6KE3 - chains A and B; structure by X-ray diffraction, 3.31 A resolution.

[Chain A]
Protein: Isocitrate dehydrogenase [NAD] subunit alpha, mitochondrial
Source organism: Homo sapiens
Notes: EC 1.1.1.41
UniProtKB: P50213 (IDH3A_HUMAN); residues 1-339 here correspond to UniProt positions 28-366 (UniProt number = residue number + 27)
Sequence (341 residues; row label = number of the first residue in the row; numbers below 1 keep their minus sign (Gly-1 is residue -1)):
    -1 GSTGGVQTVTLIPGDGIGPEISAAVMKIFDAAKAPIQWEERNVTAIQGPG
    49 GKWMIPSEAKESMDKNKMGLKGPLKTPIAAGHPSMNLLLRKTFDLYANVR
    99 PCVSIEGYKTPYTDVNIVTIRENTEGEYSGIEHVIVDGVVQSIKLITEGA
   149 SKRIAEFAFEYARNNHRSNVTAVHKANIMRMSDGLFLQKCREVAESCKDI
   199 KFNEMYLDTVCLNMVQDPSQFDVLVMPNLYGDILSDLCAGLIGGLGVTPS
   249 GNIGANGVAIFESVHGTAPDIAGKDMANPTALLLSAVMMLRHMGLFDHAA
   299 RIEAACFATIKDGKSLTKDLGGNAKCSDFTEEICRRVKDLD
Not modelled in the structure: -1 to 2, 338-339
Sequence notes: expression tag (-1 to 0)
Residues lining bound ligands: NADH (NAI; 1,4-dihydronicotinamide adenine dinucleotide): Ile15, Pro71, Leu72, Thr74, Asn84, Leu243, Gly244, Glu260, Ser261, Val262, His263, Gly264, Thr265, Ala266, Pro267, Asp268, Ile269, Met274, Ala275, Asn276, Asp317
Swiss-Prot annotation at these positions:
  - binding site (substrate): Arg88, Arg98, Arg119
  - binding site (Mg(2+)): Asp206, Asp230, Asp234
  - site (Critical for catalysis): Tyr126, Lys173
  - modified residue: Lys50 (N6-succinyllysine), Thr74 (Phosphothreonine), Lys196 (N6-acetyllysine), Lys316 (N6-acetyllysine), Lys323 (N6-succinyllysine)
Reported in the primary citation:
  - catalytic residues: Asp230, Asp234 (proposed by the authors, not directly observed)

[Chain B]
Protein: Isocitrate dehydrogenase [NAD] subunit beta, mitochondrial
Source organism: Homo sapiens
UniProtKB: O43837 (IDH3B_HUMAN), isoform O43837-2; residues 1-340 here correspond to UniProt positions 35-374 (UniProt number = residue number + 34)
Sequence (356 residues; row label = number of the first residue in the row):
     1 ASRSQAEDVRVEGSFPVTMLPGDGVGPELMHAVKEVFKAAAVPVEFQEHH
    51 LSEVQNMASEEKLEQVLSSMKENKVAIIGKIHTPMEYKGELASYDMRLRR
   101 KLDLFANVVHVKSLPGYMTRHNNLDLVIIREQTEGEYSSLEHESARGVIE
   151 CLKIVTRAKSQRIAKFAFDYATKKGRGKVTAVHKANIMKLGDGLFLQCCE
   201 EVAELYPKIKFETMIIDNCCMQLVQNPYQFDVLVMPNLYGNIIDNLAAGL
   251 VGGAGVVPGESYSAEYAVFETGARHPFAQAVGRNIANPTAMLLSASNMLR
   301 HLNLEYHSSMIADAVKKVIKVGKVRTSDMGGYATCHDFTEEICRRVKDLD
   351 ENLYFQ
Not modelled in the structure: 1-13, 352-356
Sequence notes: expression tag (341-356)
Residues lining bound ligands: NADH (NAI; 1,4-dihydronicotinamide adenine dinucleotide): Asn186, Ile215, Asn218, Gln222
Swiss-Prot annotation at these positions:
  - modified residue: Lys165 (N6-acetyllysine)
Reported in the primary citation:
  - catalytic residues: Asp217 (proposed by the authors, not directly observed)

[Interface between chain A and chain B]
Pairs across the interface - 108 pairs, chain A then chain B:
  Thr74(A) - Asn186(B)
  Pro75(A) - Asn186(B)
  Ile76(A) - Ala185(B)
  Ile76(A) - Asn186(B)
  Pro81(A) - Asn186(B)
  Leu85(A) - Ile187(B)  hydrophobic
  Pro109(A) - Arg120(B)  hydrogen bond (backbone-side chain)
  Tyr110(A) - Arg120(B)
  Tyr110(A) - His121(B)  hydrogen bond
  Glu125(A) - Lys184(B)
  Glu125(A) - Ile187(B)
  Glu125(A) - Met188(B)
  Glu125(A) - Tyr239(B)  hydrogen bond
  Glu130(A) - Leu190(B)
  Val132(A) - Leu190(B)  hydrophobic
  Gly136(A) - Val155(B)
  Gly136(A) - Thr156(B)
  Gly136(A) - Arg157(B)  hydrogen bond (backbone-backbone)
  Val137(A) - Ile154(B)  hydrophobic
  Val137(A) - Val155(B)
  Val137(A) - Thr156(B)
  Val138(A) - Lys153(B)
  Val138(A) - Ile154(B)
  Val138(A) - Val155(B)  hydrogen bond (backbone-backbone)
  Val138(A) - Leu190(B)
  Gln139(A) - Leu152(B)
  Gln139(A) - Lys153(B)
  Gln139(A) - Ile154(B)
  Ser140(A) - Cys151(B)
  Ser140(A) - Leu152(B)
  Ser140(A) - Lys153(B)  hydrogen bond (backbone-backbone)
  Ile141(A) - Glu150(B)
  Ile141(A) - Cys151(B)
  Ile141(A) - Leu152(B)  hydrophobic
  Lys142(A) - Glu150(B)
  Lys142(A) - Cys151(B)  hydrogen bond (backbone-backbone)
  Leu143(A) - Ile149(B)
  Ile144(A) - Val148(B)
  Ile144(A) - Ile149(B)  hydrogen bond (backbone-backbone)
  Thr145(A) - Gly147(B)
  Glu146(A) - Gly147(B)  hydrogen bond (backbone-backbone)
  Lys173(A) - Glu136(B)  salt bridge
  Lys173(A) - Tyr239(B)  hydrogen bond (side chain-backbone)
  Lys173(A) - Ile242(B)
  Asn175(A) - Gly89(B)
  Asn175(A) - Glu90(B)  hydrogen bond (backbone-backbone)
  Asn175(A) - Pro276(B)
  Ile176(A) - Glu90(B)
  Ile176(A) - Glu136(B)
  Met177(A) - Glu136(B)
  Met177(A) - Ser139(B)
  Met177(A) - Glu141(B)
  Met177(A) - Lys153(B)
  Arg178(A) - Met85(B)  hydrogen bond (side chain-backbone)
  Arg178(A) - Tyr87(B)
  Arg178(A) - Lys88(B)  hydrogen bond (side chain-backbone)
  Arg178(A) - Gly89(B)
  Arg178(A) - Glu141(B)
  Met179(A) - Glu141(B)
  Met179(A) - His142(B)
  Met179(A) - Glu143(B)
  Ser180(A) - Glu141(B)  hydrogen bond
  Ser180(A) - Ile149(B)
  Tyr204(A) - Met85(B)
  Tyr204(A) - Pro276(B)  hydrophobic
  Tyr204(A) - Phe277(B)  hydrophobic
  Leu205(A) - Ile242(B)  hydrophobic
  Asp206(A) - Asn241(B)
  Asp206(A) - Ile242(B)
  Asp206(A) - Asn245(B)
  Asp206(A) - His275(B)
  Asp206(A) - Pro276(B)
  Thr207(A) - His275(B)  hydrogen bond
  Thr207(A) - Pro276(B)
  Cys209(A) - Ile242(B)  hydrophobic
  Cys209(A) - Leu246(B)  hydrophobic
  Leu210(A) - Asn245(B)
  Leu210(A) - Gly249(B)
  Leu210(A) - His275(B)
  Val213(A) - Arg120(B)  hydrogen bond (backbone-side chain)
  Val213(A) - Val224(B)  hydrophobic
  Val213(A) - Leu246(B)
  Val213(A) - Gly249(B)
  Val213(A) - Leu250(B)
  Gln214(A) - Arg120(B)  hydrogen bond (backbone-side chain)
  Gln214(A) - Gly249(B)
  Gln214(A) - Gly252(B)
  Gln214(A) - Gly253(B)
  Leu227(A) - Tyr239(B)
  Tyr228(A) - Glu136(B)
  Tyr228(A) - Tyr239(B)
  Gly229(A) - Tyr239(B)
  Asp230(A) - Asp217(B)
  Ile231(A) - Cys220(B)
  Ile231(A) - Tyr239(B)  hydrophobic
  Ile231(A) - Ile242(B)  hydrophobic
  Ile231(A) - Ile243(B)  hydrophobic
  Asp234(A) - Asp217(B)
  Asp234(A) - Met221(B)
  Leu235(A) - Cys220(B)
  Leu235(A) - Val224(B)
  Leu235(A) - Leu246(B)  hydrophobic
  Ala237(A) - Met221(B)
  Gly238(A) - Met221(B)
  Gly238(A) - Val224(B)
  Gly241(A) - Gln225(B)
  Gly242(A) - Gln225(B)
  Leu243(A) - Met221(B)  hydrophobic
Other interface residues (no listed pair), chain A (51 interface residues in all): Ala77, His131, Leu183
Other interface residues (no listed pair), chain B (56 interface residues in all): Glu86, Leu91, Lys189, Gly191, Gly193, Leu194, Asn218, Gly240, Ala248

[Overview]
51 residues of chain A and 56 residues of chain B are in contact; the contacts include 17 hydrogen bonds and 1
salt bridge. Polar pairs include Lys173(A)-Glu136(B), Pro109(A)-Arg120(B) and Tyr110(A)-His121(B). NADH is
bound between chain A and chain B. From the paper: catalytic residues Asp230(A), Asp234(A) and Asp217(B).
Chain A is Isocitrate dehydrogenase [NAD] subunit alpha, mitochondrial and chain B is Isocitrate dehydrogenase
[NAD] subunit beta, mitochondrial, both from Homo sapiens; the structure, Crystal structure of the alpha bata
heterodimer of human IDH3 in complex with NADH, was determined by X-ray diffraction, deposited together with
6KDE, 6KDF and 6KDY.
